PDB entry 6P3S | X-ray diffraction, 4.00 A resolution | chains B and L of the 3 polymer chains in the assembly

Chain B:
Protein: Human Fab H5.28 light chain
From: Homo sapiens
Notes: antibody fragment or engineered binder
Amino-acid sequence (215 residues; row label = number of the first residue in the row):
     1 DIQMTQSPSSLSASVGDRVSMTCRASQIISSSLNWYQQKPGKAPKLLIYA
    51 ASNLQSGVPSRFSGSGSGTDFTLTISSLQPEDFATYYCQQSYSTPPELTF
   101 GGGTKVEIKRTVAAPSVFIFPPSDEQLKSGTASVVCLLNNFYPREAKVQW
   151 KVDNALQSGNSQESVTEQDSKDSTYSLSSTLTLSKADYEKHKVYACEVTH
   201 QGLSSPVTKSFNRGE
Cystine bridges: Cys23-Cys88, Cys136-Cys196

Chain L:
Protein: Hemagglutinin
From: Influenza A virus (A/chicken/Vietnam/32/2004(H5N1))
Reference sequence: Q1KHK2 (Q1KHK2_9INFA); residues 58-268 here correspond to UniProt positions 65-275 (UniProt number = residue number + 7)
Amino-acid sequence (219 residues; each row starts with the number of its first residue):
    58 PLILRDCSVAGWLLGNPMCDEFINVPEWSYIVEKANPVNDLCYPGDFNDY
   108 EELKHLLSRINHFEKIQIIPKSSWSSHEASLGVSSACPYQGKSSFFRNVV
   158 WLIKKNSTYPTIKRSYNNTNQEDLLVLWGIHHPNDAAEQTKLYQNPTTYI
   208 SVGTSTLNQRLVPRIATRSKVNGQSGRMEFFWTILKPNDAINFESNGNFI
   258 APEYAYKIVKKAAHHHHHH
Not modelled in the structure: 58-62, 74-83, 91-93, 146-150, 246, 267-276
Sequence notes: expression tag (269-276)
Cystine bridges: Cys99-Cys144

How chain B and chain L interact:
Contacting residue pairs (6; chain B residue first):
  Tyr49(B) - Ser226(L)
  Asn53(B) - Lys227(L)
  Asn53(B) - Val228(L)
  Asn53(B) - Asn229(L)
  Leu54(B) - Lys227(L)
  Ser56(B) - Lys227(L)
Other interface residues (no listed pair), chain B (5 interface residues in all): Leu46

Overview:
Chain B and chain L form an interface of 5 and 4 residues respectively.
Here chain B is Human Fab H5.28 light chain (Homo sapiens) and chain L is Hemagglutinin (Influenza A virus
(A/chicken/Vietnam/32/2004(H5N1))). Entry 6P3S (Crystal structure of human Fab H5.28 in complex with influenza
A H5N1 Vietnam hemagglutinin head domain) was determined by X-ray diffraction.
